PDB entry 1E3W | X-ray diffraction, 2.00 A resolution | chains A and C of the 4 polymer chains in the assembly

== Chain A ==
Name: Short chain 3-hydroxyacyl-CoA dehydrogenase
Source organism: Rattus norvegicus
Notes: EC 1.1.1.35
UniProt: O70351 (HCD2_RAT); residues 2-261 here correspond to UniProt positions 1-260 (UniProt number = residue number - 1)
Amino-acid sequence (261 residues; numbered 1 to 261; the number before each row is that of its first residue):
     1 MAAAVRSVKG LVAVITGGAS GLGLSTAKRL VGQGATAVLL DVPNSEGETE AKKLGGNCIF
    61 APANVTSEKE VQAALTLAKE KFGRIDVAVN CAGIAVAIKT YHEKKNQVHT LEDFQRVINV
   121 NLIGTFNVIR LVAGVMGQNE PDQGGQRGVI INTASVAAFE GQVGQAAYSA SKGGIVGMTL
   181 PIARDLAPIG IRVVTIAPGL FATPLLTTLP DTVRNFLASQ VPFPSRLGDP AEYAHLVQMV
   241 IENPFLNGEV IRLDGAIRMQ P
Unresolved in the structure: 1-6, 208-211
UniProt features mapped onto this chain:
  - modified residue: Ala3 (N-acetylalanine)
Residues lining bound ligands: NAD (nicotinamide-adenine-dinucleotide): Gly17, Ala19, Ser20, Gly21, Leu22, Gly23, Leu40, Asp41, Val42, Ser45, Ala63, Asn64, Val65, Cys91, Ala92, Gly93, Ile94, Val120, Thr153, Ala154, Ser155, Tyr168, Lys172, Pro198, Gly199, Leu200, Phe201, Thr203, Pro204, Leu205, Leu206

== Chain C ==
Name: Short chain 3-hydroxyacyl-CoA dehydrogenase
Source organism: Rattus norvegicus
Notes: EC 1.1.1.35
UniProt: O70351 (HCD2_RAT); residues 2-261 here correspond to UniProt positions 1-260 (UniProt number = residue number - 1)
Amino-acid sequence (261 residues; each row starts with the number of its first residue):
     1 MAAAVRSVKG LVAVITGGAS GLGLSTAKRL VGQGATAVLL DVPNSEGETE AKKLGGNCIF
    61 APANVTSEKE VQAALTLAKE KFGRIDVAVN CAGIAVAIKT YHEKKNQVHT LEDFQRVINV
   121 NLIGTFNVIR LVAGVMGQNE PDQGGQRGVI INTASVAAFE GQVGQAAYSA SKGGIVGMTL
   181 PIARDLAPIG IRVVTIAPGL FATPLLTTLP DKVRNFLASQ VPFPSRLGDP AEYAHLVQMV
   241 IENPFLNGEV IRLDGAIRMQ P
Unresolved in the structure: 1-6, 208-214
UniProt features mapped onto this chain:
  - modified residue: Ala3 (N-acetylalanine)
Residues lining bound ligands: NAD (nicotinamide-adenine-dinucleotide): Gly17, Ala19, Ser20, Gly21, Leu22, Gly23, Asp41, Val42, Ala63, Asn64, Val65, Cys91, Ala92, Gly93, Ile94, Val120, Thr153, Ala154, Ser155, Tyr168, Lys172, Pro198, Gly199, Leu200, Phe201, Thr203, Pro204, Leu205, Leu206

== Chain A / chain C interface ==
Pairs across the interface - 81 pairs, chain A then chain C:
  Gly144(A) - Phe223(C)
  Gly145(A) - Phe223(C)
  Gln146(A) - Phe223(C)
  Leu180(A) - Ala256(C)
  Leu180(A) - Arg258(C)
  Arg184(A) - Arg258(C)
  Ala187(A) - Pro222(C)
  Ala187(A) - Phe223(C)
  Gly190(A) - Phe223(C)
  Arg192(A) - Phe223(C)
  Leu200(A) - Phe245(C)
  Phe201(A) - Phe245(C)  hydrophobic
  Val221(A) - Phe245(C)  hydrophobic
  Pro222(A) - Ala187(C)
  Phe223(A) - Gly144(C)
  Phe223(A) - Gly145(C)
  Phe223(A) - Gln146(C)
  Phe223(A) - Ala187(C)
  Phe223(A) - Gly190(C)
  Phe223(A) - Arg192(C)
  Phe223(A) - Asn247(C)  hydrogen bond (backbone-side chain)
  Pro224(A) - Pro244(C)
  Pro224(A) - Phe245(C)  hydrophobic
  Arg226(A) - Phe245(C)
  Leu227(A) - Phe245(C)
  Gly228(A) - Phe245(C)
  Glu232(A) - Asn243(C)  hydrogen bond (backbone-side chain)
  Glu232(A) - Pro244(C)
  Glu232(A) - Phe245(C)
  His235(A) - Met239(C)
  His235(A) - Glu242(C)  salt bridge
  His235(A) - Asn243(C)  hydrogen bond
  Leu236(A) - Met239(C)  hydrophobic
  Leu236(A) - Asn243(C)
  Met239(A) - His235(C)
  Met239(A) - Leu236(C)  hydrophobic
  Met239(A) - Met239(C)  hydrophobic
  Glu242(A) - His235(C)  salt bridge
  Asn243(A) - Glu232(C)  hydrogen bond (side chain-backbone)
  Asn243(A) - His235(C)  hydrogen bond
  Asn243(A) - Leu236(C)
  Asn243(A) - Leu253(C)
  Pro244(A) - Pro224(C)
  Pro244(A) - Glu232(C)
  Phe245(A) - Phe201(C)  hydrophobic
  Phe245(A) - Pro224(C)
  Phe245(A) - Arg226(C)
  Phe245(A) - Leu227(C)
  Phe245(A) - Gly228(C)
  Phe245(A) - Glu232(C)
  Phe245(A) - Leu253(C)
  Phe245(A) - Asp254(C)  hydrogen bond (backbone-backbone)
  Phe245(A) - Gly255(C)  hydrogen bond (backbone-backbone)
  Leu246(A) - Arg252(C)
  Leu246(A) - Leu253(C)
  Asn247(A) - Phe223(C)  hydrogen bond (side chain-backbone)
  Asn247(A) - Asp254(C)
  Asn247(A) - Gly255(C)
  Asn247(A) - Ala256(C)  hydrogen bond (backbone-backbone)
  Gly248(A) - Ala256(C)
  Gly248(A) - Arg258(C)  hydrogen bond (backbone-side chain)
  Glu249(A) - Val250(C)
  Glu249(A) - Ile251(C)
  Glu249(A) - Arg252(C)  hydrogen bond (side chain-backbone)
  Val250(A) - Glu249(C)
  Ile251(A) - Leu246(C)  hydrophobic
  Ile251(A) - Glu249(C)
  Arg252(A) - Leu246(C)
  Arg252(A) - Glu249(C)  hydrogen bond (backbone-side chain)
  Leu253(A) - Asn243(C)
  Leu253(A) - Phe245(C)
  Leu253(A) - Leu246(C)  hydrophobic
  Asp254(A) - Phe245(C)  hydrogen bond (backbone-backbone)
  Asp254(A) - Asn247(C)
  Gly255(A) - Phe245(C)  hydrogen bond (backbone-backbone)
  Gly255(A) - Asn247(C)
  Ala256(A) - Leu180(C)
  Ala256(A) - Asn247(C)  hydrogen bond (backbone-backbone)
  Arg258(A) - Leu180(C)
  Arg258(A) - Arg184(C)
  Arg258(A) - Gly248(C)  hydrogen bond (side chain-backbone)
Also at the interface, not in a pair above, chain A (38 interface residues in all): Ala183
Also at the interface, not in a pair above, chain C (38 interface residues in all): Ala183, Leu200, Val221

== Overview ==
Chain A and chain C each contribute 38 residues to their interface; the contacts include 16 hydrogen bonds and
2 salt bridges. Among the polar pairs are His235(A)-Glu242(C), Glu242(A)-His235(C) and Phe223(A)-Asn247(C).
Ligands of chain A: NAD. Chain C binds NAD.
Chain A is Short chain 3-hydroxyacyl-CoA dehydrogenase and chain C is Short chain 3-hydroxyacyl-CoA
dehydrogenase, both from Rattus norvegicus; the structure, Rat brain 3-hydroxyacyl-CoA dehydrogenase binary
complex with NADH and 3-keto butyrate, was determined by X-ray diffraction, deposited together with 1E3S and
1E6W.
